Entry 4K7K (X-ray diffraction, 2.53 A resolution); this record covers chain A.

Chain A:
Name: Cation efflux system protein CusC
Organism: Escherichia coli
Reference sequence: P77211 (CUSC_ECOLI); residues 1-440 here correspond to UniProt positions 18-457 (UniProt number = residue number + 17)
Sequence (446 residues; numbered 1 to 446; the number before each row is that of its first residue):
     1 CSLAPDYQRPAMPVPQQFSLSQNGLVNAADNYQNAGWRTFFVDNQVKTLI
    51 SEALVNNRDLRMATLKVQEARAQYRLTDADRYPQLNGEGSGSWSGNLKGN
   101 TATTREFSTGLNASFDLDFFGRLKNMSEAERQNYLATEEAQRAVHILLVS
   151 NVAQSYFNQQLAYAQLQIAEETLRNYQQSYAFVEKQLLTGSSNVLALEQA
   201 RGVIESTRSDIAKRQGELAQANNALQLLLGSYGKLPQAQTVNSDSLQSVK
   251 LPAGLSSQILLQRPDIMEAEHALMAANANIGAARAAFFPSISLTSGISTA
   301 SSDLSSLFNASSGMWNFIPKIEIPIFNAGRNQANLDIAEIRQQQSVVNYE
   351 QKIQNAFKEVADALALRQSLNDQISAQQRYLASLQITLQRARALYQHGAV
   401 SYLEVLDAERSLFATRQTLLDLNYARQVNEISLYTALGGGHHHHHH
Disordered / not traced: 1-31, 82-112, 443-446
Construct notes: expression tag (441-446)
Curated features (UniProtKB/Swiss-Prot):
  - lipidation: Cys1 (N-palmitoyl cysteine)
From the paper describing this entry:
  - conformationally variable residues (helix shift, order/disorder transition): Ser21 to Asn31, Tyr82 to Leu111, Gln84 to Asp116, Gly99 to Ala129, Thr137, Ser290 to Phe326, Asn334

Overview:
From the paper: conformational variability at Ser21, Tyr82 and Gln84 among others.
Chain A is Cation efflux system protein CusC (Escherichia coli); the structure, Crystal structures of CusC
review conformational changes accompanying folding and transmembrane channel formation, was determined by
X-ray diffraction, deposited together with 4K34 and 4K7R.
